1FHH - chain A; structure by X-ray diffraction, 1.50 A resolution.

# Chain A
Protein: Rubredoxin
From: Clostridium pasteurianum
Reference sequence: P00268 (RUBR_CLOPA); residue numbers follow UniProt; this construct covers 1-54
Sequence (54 residues; row label = number of the first residue in the row):
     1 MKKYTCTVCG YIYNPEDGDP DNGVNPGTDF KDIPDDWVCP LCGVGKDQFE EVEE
Unresolved in the structure: 54
Ion coordination: Fe ion: C6, C9, C39, C42
UniProt features mapped onto this chain:
  - binding site (Fe cation): C6, C9, C39, C42
  - modified residue: M1 (N-formylmethionine)
What the authors report for this chain:
  - Fe ion coordination: C6
  - contacts within the chain: C6-V8 (hydrogen bond), C6-C9 (hydrogen bond), C9-Y11 (hydrogen bond), C39-L41 (hydrogen bond), C39-C42 (hydrogen bond)
  - conformationally variable residues (side-chain flip): L41

# Summary
C6, C9, C39 and C42 form the Fe ion site. Curated annotation (UniProt) lists 4 Fe cation-binding residues.
From the paper: Fe ion coordination by C6; conformational variability at L41.
Chain A is Rubredoxin (Clostridium pasteurianum); the structure, X-ray crystal structure of oxidized
rubredoxin, was determined by X-ray diffraction, deposited together with 1FHM.
